5EAY - chains A and B of the 8 polymer chains in the assembly; structure by X-ray diffraction, 1.55 A resolution.

[Chain A (and B)]
Name: Replication protein A 70 kDa DNA-binding subunit
Source organism: Homo sapiens
Notes: chain B of this document is another copy of the same molecule, construct and numbering; everything in this record applies to it too
UniProtKB: P27694 (RFA1_HUMAN); numbering as in UniProt (aligned over 3-120)
Chain sequence (118 residues; each row starts with the number of its first residue):
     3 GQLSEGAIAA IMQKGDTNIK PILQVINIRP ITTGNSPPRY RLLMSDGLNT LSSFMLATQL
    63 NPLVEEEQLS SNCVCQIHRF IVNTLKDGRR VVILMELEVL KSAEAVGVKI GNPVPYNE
Disordered / not traced: 35-37
Swiss-Prot annotation at these positions:
  - cross-link (Glycyl lysine isopeptide (Lys-Gly)): Lys-22 (interchain with G-Cter in ubiquitin), Lys-88 (interchain with G-Cter in ubiquitin)
  - mutagenesis: Arg-41 (R41E: Loss of HELB-binding; when associated with E-43), Arg-43 (R43E: Loss of HELB-binding; when associated with E-41)

[Interface between chain A and chain B]
Residue-residue contacts (12):
  Thr-60(A) with Arg-81(B), hydrogen bond; Met-97(B); Glu-98(B)
  Gln-61(A) with Ala-59(B); Gln-61(B); Arg-81(B); Met-97(B), hydrogen bond (side chain-backbone); Glu-98(B)
  Arg-81(A) with Pro-64(B)
  Met-97(A) with Gln-61(B), hydrogen bond (backbone-side chain)
  Glu-98(A) with Gln-61(B); Pro-64(B)
Other interface residues (no listed pair), chain A (8 interface residues in all): Ala-59, Leu-62, Pro-64
Other interface residues (no listed pair), chain B (7 interface residues in all): Thr-60

[Overview]
The interface between chain A and chain B involves 8 residues on one side and 7 on the other; the contacts
include 3 hydrogen bonds. Among the polar pairs are Thr-60(A)/Arg-81(B) and Gln-61(A)/Met-97(B). Curated
annotation (UniProt) lists 2 mutagenesis sites on chain A.
Chain A and chain B are both Replication protein A 70 kDa DNA-binding subunit (Homo sapiens); the structure,
Crystal structure of a Dna2 peptide in complex with Rpa 70N, was determined by X-ray diffraction together with
5EAN, 5EAW and 5EAX from the same study.
